Entry 6HWA (X-ray diffraction, 2.80 A resolution); this record covers chains F and G of the 28 polymer chains in the assembly.

[Chain F]
Molecule: Probable proteasome subunit alpha type-7
From: Saccharomyces cerevisiae S288c
Notes: EC 3.4.25.1
Reference sequence: P21242 (PSA7_YEAST); residues -3 to 284 here correspond to UniProt positions 1-288 (UniProt number = residue number + 4)
Amino-acid sequence (288 residues; row label = number of the first residue in the row; numbers below 1 keep their minus sign (Met-3 is residue -3)):
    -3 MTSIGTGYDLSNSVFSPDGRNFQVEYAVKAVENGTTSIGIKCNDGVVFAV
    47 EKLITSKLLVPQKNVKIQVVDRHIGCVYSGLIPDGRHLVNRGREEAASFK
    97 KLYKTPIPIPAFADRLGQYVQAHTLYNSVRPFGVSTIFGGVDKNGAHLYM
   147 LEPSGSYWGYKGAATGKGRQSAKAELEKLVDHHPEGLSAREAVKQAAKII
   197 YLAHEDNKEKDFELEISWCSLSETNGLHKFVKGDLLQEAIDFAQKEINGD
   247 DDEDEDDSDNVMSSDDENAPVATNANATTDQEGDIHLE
Unresolved in the structure: -3 to 1, 245-284
UniProt features mapped onto this chain:
  - modified residue: Thr-2 (N-acetylthreonine)

[Chain G]
Molecule: Proteasome subunit alpha type-1
From: Saccharomyces cerevisiae S288c
Notes: EC 3.4.25.1
Reference sequence: P21243 (PSA1_YEAST); residues -8 to 243 here correspond to UniProt positions 1-252 (UniProt number = residue number + 9)
Amino-acid sequence (252 residues; row label = number of the first residue in the row; numbers below 1 keep their minus sign (Met-8 is residue -8)):
    -8 MSGAAAASAAGYDRHITIFSPEGRLYQVEYAFKATNQTNINSLAVRGKDC
    42 TVVISQKKVPDKLLDPTTVSYIFCISRTIGMVVNGPIPDARNAALRAKAE
    92 AAEFRYKYGYDMPCDVLAKRMANLSQIYTQRAYMRPLGVILTFVSVDEEL
   142 GPSIYKTDPAGYYVGYKATATGPKQQEITTNLENHFKKSKIDHINEESWE
   192 KVVEFAITHMIDALGTEFSKNDLEVGVATKDKFFTLSAENIEERLVAIAE
   242 QD
Unresolved in the structure: -8 to 1, 243
Bound ions: Mg2+: Thr8, Arg122, Met125

[Chain F / chain G interface]
Residue-residue contacts - 62 pairs, chain F then chain G:
  Thr2(F) with His6(G), hydrogen bond (backbone-side chain)
  Gly3(F) with His6(G)
  Tyr4(F) with Arg5(G); His6(G); Tyr21(G)
  Ser9(F) with Arg126(G)
  Val10(F) with His6(G); Gln18(G)
  Phe11(F) with Gln18(G), hydrogen bond (backbone-side chain); Tyr21(G); Ala22(G), hydrophobic; Arg126(G); Pro127(G)
  Ser12(F) with Tyr21(G)
  Pro13(F) with Tyr21(G), hydrophobic; Lys24(G), hydrogen bond (backbone-side chain)
  Asp14(F) with Lys24(G)
  Gly15(F) with Tyr21(G); Ala25(G)
  Asp110(F) with Arg82(G)
  Gln114(F) with Arg82(G), hydrogen bond (side chain-backbone); Asn83(G); Leu86(G)
  Gln117(F) with Pro79(G); Asp80(G); Asn83(G), hydrogen bond; Arg126(G)
  Thr120(F) with Arg126(G), hydrogen bond (backbone-side chain)
  Leu121(F) with Asn83(G); Tyr124(G); Arg126(G); Leu128(G), hydrophobic
  Tyr122(F) with Tyr124(G); Met125(G), hydrophobic
  Ser150(F) with Pro79(G)
  Gly151(F) with Pro79(G)
  Ser152(F) with Ile78(G); Pro79(G)
  Tyr153(F) with Arg82(G), hydrogen bond (backbone-side chain)
  Trp154(F) with Leu55(G), hydrophobic; Thr59(G); Val60(G), hydrophobic; Ser61(G); Tyr62(G); Ile78(G), hydrophobic; Arg82(G)
  Gly155(F) with Leu55(G); Asp56(G), hydrogen bond (backbone-backbone); Thr59(G), hydrogen bond (backbone-side chain)
  Tyr156(F) with Leu54(G); Leu55(G); Asp56(G)
  Lys157(F) with Lys53(G); Leu54(G), hydrogen bond (backbone-backbone); Leu55(G)
  Gly158(F) with Leu54(G), hydrogen bond (backbone-backbone)
  Lys169(F) with Leu54(G)
  Leu172(F) with Leu54(G)
  Glu173(F) with Lys53(G), salt bridge; Leu54(G)
  Val176(F) with Leu54(G), hydrophobic
  Asp177(F) with Lys53(G), salt bridge
Interface residues without a listed pair, chain F (32 interface residues in all): Lys37, Tyr145
Interface residues without a listed pair, chain G (29 interface residues in all): Asp52, Pro57, Gly129

[In short]
32 residues of chain F face 29 of chain G across their interface; the contacts include 11 hydrogen bonds and 2
salt bridges. Among the polar pairs are Glu173(F)-Lys53(G), Asp177(F)-Lys53(G) and Thr2(F)-His6(G). Thr8(G),
Arg122(G) and Met125(G) coordinate Mg2+.
Here chain F is Probable proteasome subunit alpha type-7 and chain G is Proteasome subunit alpha type-1, both
from Saccharomyces cerevisiae S288c. Entry 6HWA (Yeast 20S proteasome in complex with 43) was determined by
X-ray diffraction, deposited together with 6HTB, 6HTC, 6HTD, 6HTP, 6HTR, 6HUB and 30 further entries.
